Entry 4QLW (X-ray diffraction, 2.00 A resolution); this record covers chain A.

== Chain A ==
Molecule: Azurin
Organism: Pseudomonas aeruginosa
Reference sequence: P00282 (AZUR_PSEAE); residues 1-128 here correspond to UniProt positions 21-148 (UniProt number = residue number + 20)
Sequence (128 residues; each row starts with the number of its first residue):
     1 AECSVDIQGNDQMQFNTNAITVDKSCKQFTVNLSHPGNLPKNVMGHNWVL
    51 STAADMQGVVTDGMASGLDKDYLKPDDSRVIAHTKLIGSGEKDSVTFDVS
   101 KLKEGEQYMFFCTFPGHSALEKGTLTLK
Disulfide bonds: C3-C26
Construct notes: engineered mutation E121 (Met141 in P00282)
UniProt features mapped onto this chain:
  - binding site (Cu cation): H46, C112, H117

== Overview ==
Curated annotation (UniProt) lists 3 Cu cation-binding residues.
Chain A is Azurin (Pseudomonas aeruginosa); the structure, Azurin mutant M121E with iron, was determined by
X-ray diffraction, deposited together with 4QKT.
